5L5J - chains A and G of the 28 polymer chains in the assembly; structure by X-ray diffraction, 2.90 A resolution.

Chain A:
Name: Proteasome subunit alpha type-2
Organism: Saccharomyces cerevisiae (strain ATCC 204508 / S288c)
Notes: EC 3.4.25.1
UniProtKB: P23639 (PSA2_YEAST); residues 1-250 here = UniProt positions 1-250
Amino-acid sequence (250 residues; numbered 1 to 250; the number before each row is that of its first residue):
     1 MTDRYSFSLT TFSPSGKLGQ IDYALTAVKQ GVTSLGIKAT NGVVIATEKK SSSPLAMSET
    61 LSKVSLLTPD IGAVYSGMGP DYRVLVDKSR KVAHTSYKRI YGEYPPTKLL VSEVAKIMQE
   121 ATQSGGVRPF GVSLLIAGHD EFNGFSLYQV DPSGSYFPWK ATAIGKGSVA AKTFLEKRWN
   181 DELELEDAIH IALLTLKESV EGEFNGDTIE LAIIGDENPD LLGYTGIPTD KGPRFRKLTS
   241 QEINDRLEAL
Swiss-Prot annotation at these positions:
  - cross-link: Lys108 (Glycyl lysine isopeptide (Lys-Gly) (interchain with G-Cter in ubiquitin))

Chain G:
Name: Proteasome subunit alpha type-1
Organism: Saccharomyces cerevisiae (strain ATCC 204508 / S288c)
Notes: EC 3.4.25.1
UniProtKB: P21243 (PSA1_YEAST); residues -8 to 243 here correspond to UniProt positions 1-252 (UniProt number = residue number + 9)
Amino-acid sequence (252 residues; row label = number of the first residue in the row; numbers below 1 keep their minus sign (Met-8 is residue -8)):
    -8 MSGAAAASAA GYDRHITIFS PEGRLYQVEY AFKATNQTNI NSLAVRGKDC TVVISQKKVP
    52 DKLLDPTTVS YIFCISRTIG MVVNGPIPDA RNAALRAKAE AAEFRYKYGY DMPCDVLAKR
   112 MANLSQIYTQ RAYMRPLGVI LTFVSVDEEL GPSIYKTDPA GYYVGYKATA TGPKQQEITT
   172 NLENHFKKSK IDHINEESWE KVVEFAITHM IDALGTEFSK NDLEVGVATK DKFFTLSAEN
   232 IEERLVAIAE QD
Not modelled in the structure: -8 to 1, 243
Bound ions: Mg2+: Thr8, Tyr119, Arg122, Met125

Chain A / chain G interface:
Residue-residue contacts (63):
  Asp3(A) - Tyr124(G)
  Tyr5(A) - Ile7(G)
  Tyr5(A) - Ala123(G)  hydrophobic
  Tyr5(A) - Tyr124(G)  hydrophobic
  Leu9(A) - Ile9(G)  hydrophobic
  Leu9(A) - Ala123(G)  hydrophobic
  Gln20(A) - Ile9(G)
  Gln20(A) - Phe10(G)  hydrogen bond (side chain-backbone)
  Tyr23(A) - Phe10(G)  hydrophobic
  Tyr23(A) - Ser11(G)
  Tyr23(A) - Pro12(G)  hydrophobic
  Tyr23(A) - Gly14(G)
  Ala24(A) - Phe10(G)  hydrophobic
  Thr26(A) - Pro12(G)
  Thr26(A) - Glu13(G)
  Ala27(A) - Gly14(G)
  Ser52(A) - Tyr153(G)  hydrogen bond
  Pro54(A) - Lys158(G)
  Pro54(A) - Glu174(G)
  Leu55(A) - Tyr157(G)
  Leu55(A) - Lys158(G)  hydrogen bond (backbone-backbone)
  Leu55(A) - Ala159(G)
  Leu55(A) - Thr170(G)
  Leu55(A) - Glu174(G)
  Leu55(A) - Phe177(G)  hydrophobic
  Ala56(A) - Gly156(G)
  Ala56(A) - Tyr157(G)  hydrophobic
  Met57(A) - Arg37(G)
  Met57(A) - Val155(G)
  Met57(A) - Gly156(G)  hydrogen bond (backbone-backbone)
  Met57(A) - Tyr157(G)
  Met57(A) - Lys158(G)
  Thr60(A) - Tyr146(G)
  Thr60(A) - Val155(G)
  Thr60(A) - Gly156(G)  hydrogen bond (side chain-backbone)
  Leu61(A) - Tyr153(G)  hydrophobic
  Met78(A) - Phe10(G)  hydrophobic
  Met78(A) - Leu16(G)  hydrophobic
  Pro80(A) - Gln117(G)
  Pro80(A) - Ala151(G)
  Pro80(A) - Gly152(G)
  Pro80(A) - Tyr153(G)
  Asp81(A) - Gln117(G)
  Arg83(A) - Ala113(G)  hydrogen bond (side chain-backbone)
  Arg83(A) - Asn114(G)
  Arg83(A) - Gly152(G)  hydrogen bond (side chain-backbone)
  Arg83(A) - Tyr154(G)
  Val84(A) - Asn114(G)
  Val84(A) - Gln117(G)
  Asp87(A) - Lys110(G)  salt bridge
  Asp87(A) - Asn114(G)
  Gly126(A) - Arg122(G)
  Gly126(A) - Ala123(G)  hydrogen bond (backbone-backbone)
  Val127(A) - Gln121(G)
  Val127(A) - Arg122(G)
  Arg128(A) - Thr8(G)
  Arg128(A) - Phe10(G)
  Arg128(A) - Leu16(G)
  Arg128(A) - Thr120(G)  hydrogen bond (side chain-backbone)
  Arg128(A) - Gln121(G)  hydrogen bond (backbone-backbone)
  Pro129(A) - Phe10(G)
  Phe130(A) - Gln121(G)
  Gly131(A) - Phe10(G)
Interface residues without a listed pair, chain A (31 interface residues in all): Met1, Thr2, Ser53, Ala121
Interface residues without a listed pair, chain G (33 interface residues in all): Leu173

Overview:
Chain A and chain G form an interface of 31 and 33 residues respectively; the contacts include 10 hydrogen
bonds and 1 salt bridge. Polar contacts include Asp87(A)-Lys110(G), Gln20(A)-Phe10(G) and Ser52(A)-Tyr153(G).
Thr8(G), Tyr119(G), Arg122(G) and Met125(G) coordinate Mg2+.
Here chain A is Proteasome subunit alpha type-2 and chain G is Proteasome subunit alpha type-1, both from
Saccharomyces cerevisiae (strain ATCC 204508 / S288c). Entry 5L5J (Yeast 20S proteasome with human beta5i
(1-138) and human beta6 (97-111; 118-133) in complex with epoxyketone ...) was determined by X-ray
diffraction, deposited together with 5L52, 5L54, 5L55, 5L5A, 5L5B, 5L5D and 30 further entries.
